9E41 - chains A and E of the 6 polymer chains in the assembly; structure by electron microscopy, 2.83 A resolution.

[Chain A (and E)]
Molecule: E glycoprotein
Organism: Deer tick virus
Notes: chain E of this document is another copy of the same molecule, construct and numbering; everything in this record applies to it too
Reference sequence: Q8VBK7 (Q8VBK7_9FLAV); residues 1-494 here correspond to UniProt positions 279-772 (UniProt number = residue number + 278)
Chain sequence (494 residues; each row starts with the number of its first residue):
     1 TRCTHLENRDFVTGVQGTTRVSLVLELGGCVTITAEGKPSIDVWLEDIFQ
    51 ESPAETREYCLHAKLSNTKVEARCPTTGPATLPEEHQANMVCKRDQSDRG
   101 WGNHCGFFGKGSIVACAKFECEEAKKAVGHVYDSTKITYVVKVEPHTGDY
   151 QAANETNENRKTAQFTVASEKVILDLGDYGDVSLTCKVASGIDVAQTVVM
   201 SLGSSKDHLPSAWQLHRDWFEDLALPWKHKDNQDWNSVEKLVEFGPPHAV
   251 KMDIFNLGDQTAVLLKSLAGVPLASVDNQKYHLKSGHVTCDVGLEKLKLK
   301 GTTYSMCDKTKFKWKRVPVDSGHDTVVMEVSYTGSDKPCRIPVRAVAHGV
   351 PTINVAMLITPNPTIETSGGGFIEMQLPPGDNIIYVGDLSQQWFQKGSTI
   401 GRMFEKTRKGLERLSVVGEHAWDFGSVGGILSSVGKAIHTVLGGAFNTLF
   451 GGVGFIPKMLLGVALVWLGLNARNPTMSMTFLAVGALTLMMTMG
Differences from the reference sequence: conflict Asp-175 (Asn453 in Q8VBK7), Leu-215 (Val493 in Q8VBK7), Leu-414 (Phe692 in Q8VBK7), Ile-438 (Val716 in Q8VBK7), Ala-486 (Val764 in Q8VBK7)
Cystine bridges: Cys-3/Cys-30, Cys-60/Cys-121, Cys-74/Cys-105, Cys-92/Cys-116, Cys-186/Cys-290, Cys-307/Cys-339
Covalent attachments: N-acetylglucosamine (NAG) linked to Asn-154
Small-molecule neighbours: palmitoyl-linoleoyl phosphatidylcholine (CPL; 1-palmitoyl-2-linoleoyl-sn-glycero-3-phosphocholine): Leu-411, Leu-414, Ser-415, Gly-418, Trp-422, Ile-438, His-439, Leu-442, Gly-443, Met-490, Met-491

[How chain A and chain E interact]
Residue-residue contacts (13; chain A residue first):
  Arg-73(A) with Asp-231(E), salt bridge
  Pro-79(A) with His-229(E)
  Thr-81(A) with Asn-232(E)
  His-86(A) with His-86(E); Gln-87(E); Ala-88(E); Asp-234(E)
  Gln-87(A) with His-86(E)
  Ala-88(A) with His-86(E)
  His-229(A) with Pro-79(E)
  Asp-231(A) with Arg-73(E), salt bridge
  Asn-232(A) with Thr-81(E), hydrogen bond
  Asp-234(A) with His-86(E), salt bridge
Interface residues without a listed pair, chain A (13 interface residues in all): Gly-78, Trp-235, Asn-236
Interface residues without a listed pair, chain E (11 interface residues in all): Gly-78

[Summary]
Chain A and chain E form an interface of 13 and 11 residues respectively; the contacts include 1 hydrogen bond
and 3 salt bridges. Polar pairs include Arg-73(A)/Asp-231(E), Asp-234(A)/His-86(E) and Asn-232(A)/Thr-81(E).
Ligands of chain A: palmitoyl-linoleoyl phosphatidylcholine. N-acetylglucosamine is covalently linked to
Asn-154(A).
Chain A and chain E are both E glycoprotein (Deer tick virus); the structure, Asymmetric unit of yPOWV, was
determined by electron microscopy.
